9EDY - chain A; structure by X-ray diffraction, 2.30 A resolution.

# Chain A
Protein: non-specific serine/threonine protein kinase
Source organism: Candida albicans
Notes: EC 2.7.11.1
UniProt: A0A8H6C375 (A0A8H6C375_CANAX); numbering as in UniProt (aligned over 35-345)
Sequence (311 residues; each row starts with the number of its first residue):
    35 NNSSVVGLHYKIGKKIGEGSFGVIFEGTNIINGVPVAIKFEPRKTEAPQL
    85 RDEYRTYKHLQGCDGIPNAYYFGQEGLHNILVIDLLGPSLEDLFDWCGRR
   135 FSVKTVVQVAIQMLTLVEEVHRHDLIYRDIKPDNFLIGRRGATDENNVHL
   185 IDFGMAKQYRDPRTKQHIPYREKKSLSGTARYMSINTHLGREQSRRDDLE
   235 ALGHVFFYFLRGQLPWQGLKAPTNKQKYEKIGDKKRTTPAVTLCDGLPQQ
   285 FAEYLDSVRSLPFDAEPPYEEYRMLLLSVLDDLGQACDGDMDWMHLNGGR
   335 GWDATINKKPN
Disordered / not traced: 340-345
Ligand contacts: A1BIN (6-fluoro-2-(4-fluorophenyl)-3-(pyridin-4-yl)pyrazolo[1,5-a]pyridine): I50, I58, A71, K73, E87, Y91, L115, I117, D118, L119, L120, D167, N168, L170, I185, D186
What the authors report for this chain:
  - binding site for A1BIN: D167
  - conformationally variable residues (loop rearrangement): F55

# Overview
Chain A binds compound A1BIN. From the paper: a binding site for A1BIN at D167; conformational variability at
F55.
Chain A is non-specific serine/threonine protein kinase (Candida albicans); the structure, Crystal structure
of Yck2 from Candida albicans in complex with inhibitor 2b:
6-fluoro-2-(4-fluorophenyl)-3-(pyridin-4-yl)pyrazolo[1,5-a]pyridine, was determined by X-ray diffraction,
deposited together with 9EDV, 9EDW and 9EDX.
